4CR2 - chains B and C of the 33 polymer chains in the assembly; structure by electron microscopy, 7.70 A resolution (low resolution: residue-level contacts below are approximate; hydrogen-bond / salt-bridge calls are withheld).

Chain B:
Protein: Proteasome component Y7
From: Saccharomyces cerevisiae
Notes: EC 3.4.25.1
Reference sequence: P23639 (PSA2_YEAST); residues 1-250 here = UniProt positions 1-250
Sequence (250 residues; row label = number of the first residue in the row):
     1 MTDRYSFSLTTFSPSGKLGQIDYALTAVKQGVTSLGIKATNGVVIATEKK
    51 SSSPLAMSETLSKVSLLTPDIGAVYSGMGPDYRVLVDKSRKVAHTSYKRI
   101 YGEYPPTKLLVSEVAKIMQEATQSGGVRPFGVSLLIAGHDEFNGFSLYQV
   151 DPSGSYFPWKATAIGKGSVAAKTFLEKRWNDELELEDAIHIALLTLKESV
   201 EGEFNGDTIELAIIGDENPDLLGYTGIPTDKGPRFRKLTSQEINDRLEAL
Swiss-Prot annotation at these positions:
  - cross-link: Lys-108 (Glycyl lysine isopeptide (Lys-Gly) (interchain with G-Cter in ubiquitin))

Chain C:
Protein: Proteasome component Y13
From: Saccharomyces cerevisiae
Notes: EC 3.4.25.1
Reference sequence: P23638 (PSA3_YEAST); numbering as in UniProt (aligned over 1-258)
Sequence (258 residues; each row starts with the number of its first residue):
     1 MGSRRYDSRTTIFSPEGRLYQVEYALESISHAGTAIGIMASDGIVLAAER
    51 KVTSTLLEQDTSTEKLYKLNDKIAVAVAGLTADAEILINTARIHAQNYLK
   101 TYNEDIPVEILVRRLSDIKQGYTQHGGLRPFGVSFIYAGYDDRYGYQLYT
   151 SNPSGNYTGWKAISVGANTSAAQTLLQMDYKDDMKVDDAIELALKTLSKT
   201 TDSSALTYDRLEFATIRKGANDGEVYQKIFKPQEIKDILVKTGITKKDED
   251 EEADEDMK
Disordered / not traced: 1, 247-258
Swiss-Prot annotation at these positions:
  - cross-link (Glycyl lysine isopeptide (Lys-Gly)): Lys-100 (interchain with G-Cter in ubiquitin), Lys-199 (interchain with G-Cter in ubiquitin), Lys-231 (interchain with G-Cter in ubiquitin)

How chain B and chain C interact:
Residue-residue contacts (53; chain B residue first):
  Tyr-5(B) with Asp-7(C)
  Ser-6(B) with Gly-126(C); Gly-127(C)
  Phe-7(B) with Asp-7(C); Ser-8(C); Arg-9(C); Thr-10(C); Gly-127(C)
  Ser-8(B) with Gly-127(C)
  Thr-10(B) with Arg-129(C)
  Phe-12(B) with Gln-21(C); Tyr-24(C); Ala-25(C); Ser-28(C); Arg-129(C); Pro-130(C)
  Ser-13(B) with Tyr-24(C)
  Pro-14(B) with Tyr-24(C); Glu-27(C)
  Ser-15(B) with Glu-27(C)
  Gly-16(B) with Tyr-24(C); Glu-27(C); Ser-28(C)
  Lys-38(B) with Glu-58(C)
  Lys-108(B) with Thr-63(C)
  Ser-112(B) with Glu-85(C)
  Ala-115(B) with Glu-85(C)
  Lys-116(B) with Ile-86(C); Asn-89(C)
  Gln-119(B) with Ala-82(C); Asp-83(C)
  Gln-123(B) with Ile-86(C); Leu-128(C); Phe-131(C)
  Ser-153(B) with Ala-82(C)
  Gly-154(B) with Ala-82(C)
  Ser-155(B) with Ala-82(C)
  Tyr-156(B) with Tyr-67(C); Thr-81(C); Glu-85(C)
  Phe-157(B) with Thr-81(C)
  Pro-158(B) with Leu-57(C); Thr-61(C)
  Trp-159(B) with Ser-54(C); Leu-56(C); Leu-57(C); Glu-58(C)
  Lys-160(B) with Thr-55(C); Leu-56(C); Glu-58(C)
  Ala-161(B) with Leu-56(C)
  Lys-172(B) with Leu-56(C)
  Glu-176(B) with Thr-55(C)
Also at the interface, not in a pair above, chain B (33 interface residues in all): Arg-4, Thr-122, Ser-124, Leu-175, Trp-179
Also at the interface, not in a pair above, chain C (35 interface residues in all): Ser-3, Tyr-6, Thr-11, His-31, Leu-80, Tyr-122

In short:
Chain B and chain C form an interface of 33 and 35 residues respectively.
Here chain B is Proteasome component Y7 and chain C is Proteasome component Y13, both from Saccharomyces
cerevisiae. Entry 4CR2 (Deep classification of a large cryo-EM dataset defines the conformational landscape of
the 26S proteasome) was determined by electron microscopy, deposited together with 4CR3 and 4CR4.
